Entry 9G13 (X-ray diffraction, 1.80 A resolution); this record covers chains A and C of the 4 polymer chains in the assembly.

[Chain A (and C)]
Protein: Vhh H3-2
From: Lama glama
Notes: antibody fragment or engineered binder; chain C of this document is another copy of the same molecule, construct and numbering; everything in this record applies to it too
Sequence (132 residues; each row starts with the number of its first residue; numbers below 1 keep their minus sign (Gly-1 is residue -1)):
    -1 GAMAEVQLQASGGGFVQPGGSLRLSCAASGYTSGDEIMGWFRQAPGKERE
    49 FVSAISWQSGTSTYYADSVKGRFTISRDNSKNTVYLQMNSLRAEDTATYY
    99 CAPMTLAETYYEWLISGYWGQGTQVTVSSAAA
Disordered / not traced: -1 to 4 (chain C: -1 to 4, 130)
Cystine bridges: Cys24-Cys99

[Chain A / chain C interface]
Pairs across the interface (134; chain A residue first):
  Leu6(A) - Gly118(C)
  Leu6(A) - Gln119(C)  hydrogen bond (backbone-backbone)
  Gln7(A) - Gln119(C)
  Ala8(A) - Gln119(C)  hydrogen bond (backbone-backbone)
  Ala8(A) - Thr121(C)
  Ser9(A) - Thr121(C)
  Gly10(A) - Thr121(C)
  Gly11(A) - Thr121(C)  hydrogen bond (backbone-side chain)
  Gly11(A) - Gln122(C)
  Gly12(A) - Gln122(C)  hydrogen bond (backbone-backbone)
  Gly12(A) - Val123(C)
  Gly12(A) - Thr124(C)  hydrogen bond (backbone-backbone)
  Phe13(A) - Thr124(C)
  Phe13(A) - Ala129(C)
  Val14(A) - Thr124(C)  hydrogen bond (backbone-backbone)
  Val14(A) - Val125(C)
  Val14(A) - Ser126(C)  hydrogen bond (backbone-backbone)
  Val14(A) - Ala129(C)
  Gln15(A) - Ser126(C)
  Gln15(A) - Ala129(C)
  Pro16(A) - Val125(C)
  Pro16(A) - Ser126(C)
  Pro16(A) - Ser127(C)
  Leu20(A) - Val123(C)  hydrophobic
  Ile35(A) - Trp111(C)  hydrophobic
  Phe39(A) - Ile113(C)  hydrophobic
  Phe39(A) - Trp117(C)  hydrophobic
  Arg47(A) - Trp117(C)
  Phe49(A) - Trp111(C)
  Ala52(A) - Trp111(C)  hydrophobic
  Tyr62(A) - Tyr109(C)  hydrophobic
  Tyr62(A) - Trp111(C)  hydrophobic
  Met86(A) - Val123(C)  hydrophobic
  Arg90(A) - Val125(C)
  Ala91(A) - Val125(C)
  Asp93(A) - Val123(C)
  Thr94(A) - Val123(C)
  Thr94(A) - Thr124(C)
  Thr94(A) - Val125(C)  hydrogen bond (side chain-backbone)
  Ala95(A) - Thr121(C)
  Ala95(A) - Gln122(C)  hydrogen bond (backbone-side chain)
  Ala95(A) - Val123(C)  hydrogen bond (backbone-backbone)
  Thr96(A) - Thr121(C)
  Thr96(A) - Gln122(C)  hydrogen bond
  Tyr97(A) - Gly120(C)
  Tyr97(A) - Thr121(C)  hydrogen bond (backbone-backbone)
  Tyr97(A) - Val123(C)  hydrophobic
  Tyr98(A) - Trp117(C)
  Tyr98(A) - Gly118(C)
  Tyr98(A) - Gly120(C)
  Ala100(A) - Ile113(C)  hydrophobic
  Pro101(A) - Ile113(C)
  Met102(A) - Leu112(C)
  Met102(A) - Ile113(C)  hydrophobic
  Thr103(A) - Glu110(C)
  Thr103(A) - Trp111(C)
  Thr103(A) - Leu112(C)  hydrogen bond (backbone-backbone)
  Leu104(A) - Tyr109(C)  hydrophobic
  Leu104(A) - Glu110(C)
  Leu104(A) - Trp111(C)  hydrophobic
  Ala105(A) - Glu110(C)  hydrogen bond (backbone-backbone)
  Ala105(A) - Leu112(C)  hydrophobic
  Glu106(A) - Tyr108(C)
  Glu106(A) - Tyr109(C)
  Glu106(A) - Glu110(C)  hydrogen bond (backbone-backbone)
  Thr107(A) - Thr107(C)
  Thr107(A) - Tyr108(C)
  Thr107(A) - Tyr109(C)
  Tyr108(A) - Glu106(C)
  Tyr108(A) - Thr107(C)
  Tyr108(A) - Tyr108(C)  hydrogen bond (backbone-backbone)
  Tyr109(A) - Tyr62(C)  hydrophobic
  Tyr109(A) - Leu104(C)  hydrophobic
  Tyr109(A) - Glu106(C)
  Tyr109(A) - Thr107(C)
  Glu110(A) - Thr103(C)
  Glu110(A) - Leu104(C)
  Glu110(A) - Ala105(C)  hydrogen bond (backbone-backbone)
  Glu110(A) - Glu106(C)  hydrogen bond (backbone-backbone)
  Glu110(A) - Tyr108(C)
  Trp111(A) - Ile35(C)  hydrophobic
  Trp111(A) - Phe49(C)
  Trp111(A) - Tyr62(C)  hydrophobic
  Trp111(A) - Met102(C)  hydrophobic
  Trp111(A) - Thr103(C)
  Trp111(A) - Leu104(C)  hydrophobic
  Leu112(A) - Met102(C)
  Leu112(A) - Thr103(C)  hydrogen bond (backbone-backbone)
  Leu112(A) - Ala105(C)  hydrophobic
  Ile113(A) - Phe39(C)  hydrophobic
  Trp117(A) - Leu6(C)
  Trp117(A) - Cys99(C)
  Trp117(A) - Ala100(C)
  Trp117(A) - Pro101(C)
  Gly118(A) - Leu6(C)
  Gln119(A) - Gln7(C)
  Gln119(A) - Ala8(C)
  Gly120(A) - Tyr97(C)
  Gly120(A) - Tyr98(C)
  Thr121(A) - Ser9(C)
  Thr121(A) - Gly10(C)
  Thr121(A) - Gly11(C)  hydrogen bond (side chain-backbone)
  Thr121(A) - Thr96(C)
  Thr121(A) - Tyr97(C)  hydrogen bond (backbone-backbone)
  Gln122(A) - Gly11(C)
  Gln122(A) - Gly12(C)  hydrogen bond (backbone-backbone)
  Gln122(A) - Ala95(C)  hydrogen bond (side chain-backbone)
  Gln122(A) - Thr96(C)  hydrogen bond
  Val123(A) - Gly12(C)
  Val123(A) - Leu20(C)  hydrophobic
  Val123(A) - Met86(C)  hydrophobic
  Val123(A) - Thr94(C)
  Val123(A) - Ala95(C)  hydrogen bond (backbone-backbone)
  Val123(A) - Tyr97(C)  hydrophobic
  Thr124(A) - Gly12(C)  hydrogen bond (backbone-backbone)
  Thr124(A) - Phe13(C)
  Thr124(A) - Val14(C)  hydrogen bond (backbone-backbone)
  Thr124(A) - Thr94(C)
  Val125(A) - Val14(C)
  Val125(A) - Gln15(C)
  Val125(A) - Pro16(C)  hydrophobic
  Val125(A) - Leu89(C)  hydrophobic
  Val125(A) - Arg90(C)
  Val125(A) - Ala91(C)
  Val125(A) - Thr94(C)  hydrogen bond (backbone-side chain)
  Ser126(A) - Phe13(C)
  Ser126(A) - Val14(C)  hydrogen bond (backbone-backbone)
  Ser126(A) - Gln15(C)
  Ser126(A) - Pro16(C)
  Ser127(A) - Gln15(C)  hydrogen bond (backbone-side chain)
  Ser127(A) - Pro16(C)
  Ala129(A) - Phe13(C)  hydrophobic
  Ala129(A) - Val14(C)
  Ala129(A) - Gln15(C)  hydrogen bond (backbone-side chain)
Also at the interface, not in a pair above, chain A (58 interface residues in all): Gln5, Leu22, Leu89, Cys99, Ala128
Also at the interface, not in a pair above, chain C (55 interface residues in all): Leu22, Ala52, Asp93

[In short]
The interface between chain A and chain C involves 58 residues on one side and 55 on the other, with 31
hydrogen bonds. Among the polar pairs are Gly11(A)-Thr121(C), Thr94(A)-Val125(C) and Ala95(A)-Gln122(C).
Both chains are Vhh H3-2 (Lama glama). Entry 9G13 (VHH H3-2 in complex with Tau C-terminal peptide) was
determined by X-ray diffraction.
